Entry 7Z2Z (electron microscopy, 3.07 A resolution); this record covers chains O and P of the 22 polymer chains in the assembly.

# Chain O
Protein: DNA-directed RNA polymerase III subunit RPC3
From: Saccharomyces cerevisiae S288C
Reference sequence: P32349 (RPC3_YEAST); numbering as in UniProt (aligned over 1-654)
Sequence (654 residues; each row starts with the number of its first residue):
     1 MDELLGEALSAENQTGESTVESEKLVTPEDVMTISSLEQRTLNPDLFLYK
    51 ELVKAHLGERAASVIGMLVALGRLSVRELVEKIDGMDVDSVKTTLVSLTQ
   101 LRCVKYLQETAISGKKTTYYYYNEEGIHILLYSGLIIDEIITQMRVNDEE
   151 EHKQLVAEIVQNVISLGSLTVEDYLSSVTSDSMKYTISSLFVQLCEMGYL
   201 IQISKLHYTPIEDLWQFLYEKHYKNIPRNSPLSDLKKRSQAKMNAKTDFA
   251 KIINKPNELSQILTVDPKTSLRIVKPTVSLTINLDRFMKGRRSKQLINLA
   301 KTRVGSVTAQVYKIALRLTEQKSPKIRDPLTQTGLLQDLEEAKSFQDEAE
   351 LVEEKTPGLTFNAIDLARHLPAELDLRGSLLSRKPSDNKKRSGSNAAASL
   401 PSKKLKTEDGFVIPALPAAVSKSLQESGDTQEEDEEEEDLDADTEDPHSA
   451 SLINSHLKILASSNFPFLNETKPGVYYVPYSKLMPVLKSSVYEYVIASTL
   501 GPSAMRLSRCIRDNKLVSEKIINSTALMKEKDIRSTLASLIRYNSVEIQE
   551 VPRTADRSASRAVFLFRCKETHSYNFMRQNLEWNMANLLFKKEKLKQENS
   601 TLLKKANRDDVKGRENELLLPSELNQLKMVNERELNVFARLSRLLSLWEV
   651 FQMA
Not modelled in the structure: 1-24, 385-446

# Chain P
Protein: DNA-directed RNA polymerase III subunit RPC6
From: Saccharomyces cerevisiae S288C
Reference sequence: P32910 (RPC6_YEAST); residue numbers follow UniProt; this construct covers 1-317
Sequence (317 residues; row label = number of the first residue in the row):
     1 MSGMIENGLQLSDNAKTLHSQMMSKGIGALFTQQELQKQMGIGSLTDLMS
    51 IVQELLDKNLIKLVKQNDELKFQGVLESEAQKKATMSAEEALVYSYIEAS
   101 GREGIWSKTIKARTNLHQHVVLKCLKSLESQRYVKSVKSVKFPTRKIYML
   151 YSLQPSVDITGGPWFTDGELDIEFINSLLTIVWRFISENTFPNGFKNFEN
   201 GPKKNVFYAPNVKNYSTTQEILEFITAAQVANVELTPSNIRSLCEVLVYD
   251 DKLEKVTHDCYRVTLESILQMNQGEGEPEAGNKALEDEEEFSIFNYFKMF
   301 PASKHDKEVVYFDEWTI
Not modelled in the structure: 1-161, 272-290, 317

# Chain O / chain P interface
Residue-residue contacts (82; chain O residue first):
  Ser36(O) with Glu314(P), hydrogen bond
  Arg40(O) with Glu314(P), salt bridge; Trp315(P)
  Pro44(O) with Trp315(P), hydrophobic
  Asn298(O) with Ser292(P); Phe294(P)
  Leu299(O) with Phe294(P), hydrophobic
  Thr302(O) with Leu265(P); Phe294(P)
  Arg303(O) with Glu254(P), salt bridge; Thr264(P)
  Gly305(O) with Phe207(P)
  Gly378(O) with Val206(P)
  Ser379(O) with Phe207(P), hydrogen bond (backbone-backbone)
  Leu380(O) with Phe207(P); Tyr208(P); Ala209(P), hydrophobic
  Leu381(O) with Pro192(P), hydrophobic; Phe207(P), hydrogen bond (backbone-backbone); Tyr208(P); Ala209(P), hydrogen bond (backbone-backbone)
  Ser382(O) with Ala209(P); Asn211(P); Val212(P)
  Arg383(O) with Asn211(P), hydrogen bond; Val212(P)
  Lys384(O) with Phe191(P); Pro192(P); Tyr208(P); Val212(P)
  Ser455(O) with Pro210(P)
  Lys458(O) with Pro210(P)
  Ile459(O) with Tyr208(P); Pro210(P)
  Asn464(O) with Glu254(P), hydrogen bond (backbone-side chain); Lys255(P)
  Val491(O) with Phe294(P), hydrophobic
  Tyr494(O) with Asp251(P), hydrogen bond; Leu265(P); Ile293(P); Phe294(P), hydrophobic; Tyr296(P), hydrophobic
  Val495(O) with Ile293(P), hydrophobic
  Ala497(O) with Tyr296(P)
  Ser498(O) with Tyr296(P)
  Thr499(O) with Phe312(P)
  Leu500(O) with Phe312(P), hydrophobic
  Met505(O) with Asp250(P); Asp251(P)
  Arg506(O) with Asp250(P)
  Arg509(O) with Tyr249(P); Asp250(P); Asp251(P), salt bridge
  Cys510(O) with Tyr249(P), hydrophobic
  Asn523(O) with Leu170(P)
  Thr525(O) with Val246(P); Tyr249(P), hydrogen bond
  Ala526(O) with Val246(P)
  Leu527(O) with Leu170(P); Ile172(P); Val246(P), hydrophobic
  Met528(O) with Leu170(P); Ile172(P), hydrophobic
  Lys529(O) with Ile172(P)
  Arg542(O) with Asp313(P), salt bridge
  Tyr543(O) with Phe312(P); Asp313(P)
  Met577(O) with Phe312(P), hydrophobic
  Asn580(O) with Phe312(P), hydrogen bond (side chain-backbone); Trp315(P)
  Trp583(O) with Glu314(P); Trp315(P)
  Asn584(O) with Val310(P); Tyr311(P)
  Leu588(O) with Glu308(P)
  Leu595(O) with Glu308(P)
  Arg633(O) with Glu308(P), salt bridge
  Val637(O) with Glu308(P)
  Arg640(O) with Glu308(P); Val309(P)
  Arg643(O) with Phe291(P); Met299(P)
Also at the interface, not in a pair above, chain O (60 interface residues in all): Ser462, Ser463, Ser490, Asp513, Ser524, Phe576, Gln579, Lys591, Asn636, Leu644, Ser646, Leu647
Also at the interface, not in a pair above, chain P (42 interface residues in all): Trp164, Asp171, Ile175, Asn214, Leu243, Lys304, Asp306, Lys307, Thr316

# In short
Chain O and chain P form an interface of 60 and 42 residues respectively; the contacts include 9 hydrogen
bonds and 5 salt bridges. Polar pairs include Arg40(O)-Glu314(P), Arg303(O)-Glu254(P) and Arg509(O)-Asp251(P).
Chain O is DNA-directed RNA polymerase III subunit RPC3 and chain P is DNA-directed RNA polymerase III subunit
RPC6, both from Saccharomyces cerevisiae S288C; the structure, Structure of yeast RNA Polymerase III-DNA-Ty1
integrase complex (Pol III-DNA-IN1) at 3.1 A, was determined by electron microscopy (same publication as 7Z0H,
7Z30, 7Z31 and 8BWS).
